Entry 5C9F (X-ray diffraction, 2.00 A resolution); this record covers chains B and C of the 4 polymer chains in the assembly.

[Chain B (and C)]
Name: ApRick protease
From: Rickettsia conorii
Notes: EC 3.-.-.-; chain C of this document is another copy of the same molecule, construct and numbering; everything in this record applies to it too
Reference sequence: Q92FY8 (Q92FY8_RICCN); numbering as in UniProt (aligned over 105-231)
Sequence (139 residues; each row starts with the number of its first residue):
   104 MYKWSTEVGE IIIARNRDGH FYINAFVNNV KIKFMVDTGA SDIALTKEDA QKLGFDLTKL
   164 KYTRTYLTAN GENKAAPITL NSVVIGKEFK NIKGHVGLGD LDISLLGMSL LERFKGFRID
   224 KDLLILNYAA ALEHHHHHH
Not modelled in the structure: 168-175, 236-242 (chain C: 236-242)
Construct notes: initiating methionine (104); expression tag (232-242)
Ion coordination: Na+: Gly200, Gly202
What the authors report for this chain:
  - catalytic residues: Asp140 (proposed by the authors, not directly observed)

[Chain B / chain C interface]
Pairs across the interface (19; chain B residue first):
  Tyr105(B) - Arg221(C)
  Tyr105(B) - Ile228(C)  hydrophobic
  Tyr105(B) - Asn230(C)
  Trp107(B) - Lys218(C)
  Trp107(B) - Gly219(C)
  Trp107(B) - Asn230(C)
  Val111(B) - Val111(C)  hydrophobic
  Lys218(B) - Thr109(C)
  Lys218(B) - Ala232(C)  hydrogen bond (side chain-backbone)
  Lys218(B) - Ala233(C)
  Lys218(B) - Ala234(C)
  Gly219(B) - Trp107(C)
  Arg221(B) - Tyr105(C)  hydrogen bond
  Arg221(B) - Trp107(C)
  Asp223(B) - Tyr105(C)
  Ile228(B) - Tyr105(C)  hydrophobic
  Asn230(B) - Trp107(C)
  Ala232(B) - Lys218(C)
  Ala234(B) - Lys218(C)
Interface residues without a listed pair, chain B (13 interface residues in all): Thr109, Lys224
Interface residues without a listed pair, chain C (13 interface residues in all): Asp223

[In short]
The chain B/chain C interface involves 13 residues from each chain; the contacts include 2 hydrogen bonds.
Polar pairs include Lys218(B)-Ala232(C) and Arg221(B)-Tyr105(C). Gly200(B) and Gly202(B) form the Na+ site.
The paper reports the catalytic residue Asp140(B).
Both chains are ApRick protease (Rickettsia conorii). Entry 5C9F (Crystal structure of a retropepsin-like
aspartic protease from Rickettsia conorii) was determined by X-ray diffraction together with 5C9B from the
same study.
